PDB entry 8BA7 | electron microscopy, 4.40 A resolution (low resolution: residue-level contacts below are approximate; hydrogen-bond / salt-bridge calls are withheld) | chains G and L of the 14 polymer chains in the assembly

Chain G (and L):
Name: Chaperonin GroEL
Organism: Escherichia coli
Notes: EC 5.6.1.7; chain L of this document is another copy of the same molecule, construct and numbering; everything in this record applies to it too
UniProt: P0A6F5 (CH60_ECOLI); residues 2-548 here = UniProt positions 2-548
Amino-acid sequence (547 residues; each row starts with the number of its first residue):
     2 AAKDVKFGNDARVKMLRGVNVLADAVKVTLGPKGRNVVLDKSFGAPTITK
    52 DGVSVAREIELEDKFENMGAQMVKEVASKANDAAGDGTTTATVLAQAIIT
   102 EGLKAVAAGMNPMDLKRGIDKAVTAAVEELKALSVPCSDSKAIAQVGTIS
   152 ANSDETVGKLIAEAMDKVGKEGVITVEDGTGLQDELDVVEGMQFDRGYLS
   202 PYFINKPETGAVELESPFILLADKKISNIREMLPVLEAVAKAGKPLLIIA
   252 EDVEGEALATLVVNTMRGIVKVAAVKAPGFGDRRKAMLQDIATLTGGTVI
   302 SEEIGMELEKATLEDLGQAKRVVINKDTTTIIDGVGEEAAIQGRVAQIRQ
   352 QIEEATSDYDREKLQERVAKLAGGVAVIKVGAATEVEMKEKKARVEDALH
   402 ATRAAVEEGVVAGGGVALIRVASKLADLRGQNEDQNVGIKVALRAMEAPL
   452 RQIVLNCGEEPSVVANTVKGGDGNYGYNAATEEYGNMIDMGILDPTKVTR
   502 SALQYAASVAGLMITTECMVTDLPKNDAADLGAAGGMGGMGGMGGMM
Not modelled in the structure: 526-548

How chain G and chain L interact:
Pairs across the interface - 6 pairs, chain G then chain L:
  Lys105(G) with Ala108(L); Ala109(L); Gly110(L)
  Ala109(G) with Lys105(L); Ala109(L)
  Glu434(G) with Glu434(L)
Also at the interface, not in a pair above, chain G (4 interface residues in all): Ala108

In short:
The interface between chain G and chain L involves 4 residues on one side and 5 on the other.
Both chains are Chaperonin GroEL (Escherichia coli). Entry 8BA7 (CryoEM structure of nucleotide-free
GroEL-Rubisco) was determined by electron microscopy, deposited together with 8BA8 and 8BA9.
